PDB entry 7FJL | X-ray diffraction, 2.11 A resolution | chains A and C of the 6 polymer chains in the assembly

[Chain A (and C)]
Protein: Rieske (2Fe-2S) domain protein
Source organism: Comamonas testosteroni (strain DSM 14576 / KF-1)
Notes: chain C of this document is another copy of the same molecule, construct and numbering; everything in this record applies to it too
UniProtKB: B7WQT1 (B7WQT1_COMTK); residues 1-439 here = UniProt positions 1-439
Sequence (439 residues; numbered 1 to 439; the number before each row is that of its first residue):
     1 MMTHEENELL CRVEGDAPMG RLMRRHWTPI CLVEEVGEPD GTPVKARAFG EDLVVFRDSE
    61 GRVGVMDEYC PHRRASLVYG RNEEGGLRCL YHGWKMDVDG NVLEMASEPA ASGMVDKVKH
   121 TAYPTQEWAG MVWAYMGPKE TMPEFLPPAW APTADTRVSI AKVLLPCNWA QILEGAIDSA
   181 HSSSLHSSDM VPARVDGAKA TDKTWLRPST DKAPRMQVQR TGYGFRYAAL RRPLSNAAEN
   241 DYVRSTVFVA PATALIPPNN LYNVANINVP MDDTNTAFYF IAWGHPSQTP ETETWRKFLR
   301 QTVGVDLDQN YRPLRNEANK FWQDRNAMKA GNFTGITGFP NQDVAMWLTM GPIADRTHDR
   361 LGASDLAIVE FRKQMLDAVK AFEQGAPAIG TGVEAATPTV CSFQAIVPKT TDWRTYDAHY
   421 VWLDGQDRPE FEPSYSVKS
Unresolved in the structure: 191-206, 429-439 (chain C: 191-206, 424-439)
Bound ions: 2Fe-2S cluster Fe: Cys70, His72, Cys89, His92; Fe2+: His181, His186, Asp343
Residues lining bound ligands: 2Fe-2S cluster (FES): Cys70, His72, Arg73, Arg74, Ala75, Cys89, Tyr91, His92, Gly93, Trp94
What the authors report for this chain:
  - 2Fe-2S cluster coordination: Cys70, His72, Cys89, His92
  - Fe2+ coordination: His181, His186, Asp343
  - contacts within the chain: Asp178-His181 (hydrogen bond)
  - self-association interface (contacts with another copy of this molecule): His285 to Gly338
  - mutagenesis - R207A, R244A: abolished catalytic activity on phthalate
  - specificity-determining residues: Arg207, Arg244

[Chain A / chain C interface]
Residue-residue contacts - 8 pairs, chain A then chain C:
  Asp324(A) with Asn326(C), hydrogen bond
  Asn326(A) with Asp324(C), hydrogen bond; Asn326(C); Ala327(C)
  Ala327(A) with Asn326(C)
  Lys329(A) with Ala330(C)
  Ala330(A) with Lys329(C); Ala330(C)

[Overview]
The chain A/chain C interface involves 5 residues from each chain, with 2 hydrogen bonds. Its one
hydrogen-bonded contact is Asp324(A)-Asn326(C). Bound to chain A: 2Fe-2S cluster. The paper reports that R207A
and R244A of chain A abolish catalytic activity on phthalate; 2Fe-2S cluster coordination by Cys70(A),
His72(A) and Cys89(A) among others.
Both chains are Rieske (2Fe-2S) domain protein (Comamonas testosteroni (strain DSM 14576 / KF-1)). Entry 7FJL
(Crystal Structure of phthalate dioxygenase from Comamonas testosteroni KF1) was determined by X-ray
diffraction together with 7FHR, 7V25 and 7V28 from the same study.
